PDB entry 8DBQ | electron microscopy, 4.00 A resolution | chains B and D of the 22 polymer chains in the assembly

Chain B:
Protein: ATP synthase subunit alpha
From: Escherichia coli
Notes: EC 7.1.2.2
UniProt: A0A7U9G3U3 (A0A7U9G3U3_ECOLX); residue numbers follow UniProt; this construct covers 2-513
Sequence (512 residues; each row starts with the number of its first residue):
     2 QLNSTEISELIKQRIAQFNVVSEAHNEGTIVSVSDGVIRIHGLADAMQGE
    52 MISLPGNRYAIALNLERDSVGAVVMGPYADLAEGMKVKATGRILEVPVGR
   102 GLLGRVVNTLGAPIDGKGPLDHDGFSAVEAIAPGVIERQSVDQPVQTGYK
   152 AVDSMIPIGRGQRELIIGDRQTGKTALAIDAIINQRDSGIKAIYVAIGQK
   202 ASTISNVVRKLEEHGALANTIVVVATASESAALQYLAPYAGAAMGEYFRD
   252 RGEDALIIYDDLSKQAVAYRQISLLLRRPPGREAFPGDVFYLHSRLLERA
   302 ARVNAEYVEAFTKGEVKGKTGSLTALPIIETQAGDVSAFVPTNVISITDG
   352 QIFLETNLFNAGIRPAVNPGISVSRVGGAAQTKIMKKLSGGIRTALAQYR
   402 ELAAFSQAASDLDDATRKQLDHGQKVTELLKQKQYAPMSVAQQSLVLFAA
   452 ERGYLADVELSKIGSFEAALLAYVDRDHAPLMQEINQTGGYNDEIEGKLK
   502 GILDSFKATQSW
Differences from the reference sequence: conflict Ala47 (Cys in A0A7U9G3U3), Ala90 (Cys in A0A7U9G3U3), Ala193 (Cys in A0A7U9G3U3), Ala243 (Cys in A0A7U9G3U3), Ala409 (Phe in A0A7U9G3U3)
Ion coordination: Mg2+: Thr176 (together with ATP)
Small-molecule neighbours:
  - ATP (adenosine-5'-triphosphate), molecule 1: Tyr150, Asp170, Arg171, Gln172, Thr173, Gly174, Lys175, Thr176, Ala177, Gln200, Phe360, Arg365, Gln433, Lys434, Gln435
  - ATP, molecule 2: Ile346, Ser347, Val374, Arg376

Chain D:
Protein: ATP synthase subunit beta
From: Escherichia coli
Notes: EC 7.1.2.2
UniProt: A0A192CEZ8 (A0A192CEZ8_ECOLX); residues 0-459 here correspond to UniProt positions 1-460 (UniProt number = residue number + 1)
Sequence (460 residues; each row starts with the number of its first residue; numbering starts at 0):
     0 MATGKIVQVIGAVVDVEFPQDAVPRVYDALEVQNGNERLVLEVQQQLGGG
    50 IVRTIAMGSSDGLRRGLDVKDLEHPIEVPVGKATLGRIMNVLGEPVDMKG
   100 EIGEEERWAIHRAAPSYEELSNSQELLETGIKVIDLMAPFAKGGKVGLFG
   150 GAGVGKTVNMMELIRNIAIEHSGYSVFAGVGERTREGNDFYHEMTDSNVI
   200 DKVSLVYGQMNEPPGNRLRVALTGLTMAEKFRDEGRDVLLFVDNIYRYTL
   250 AGTEVSALLGRMPSAVGYQPTLAEEMGVLQERITSTKTGSITSVQAVYVP
   300 ADDLTDPSPATTFAHLDATVVLSRQIASLGIYPAVDPLDSTSRQLDPLVV
   350 GQEHYDTARGVQSILQRYQELKDIIAILGMDELSEEDKLVVARARKIQRF
   400 LSQPFFVAEVFTGSPGKYVSLKDTIRGFKGIMEGEYDHLPEQAFYMVGSI
   450 EEAVEKAKKL
Differences from the reference sequence: conflict Ala137 (Cys138 in A0A192CEZ8)
Small-molecule neighbours: ADP (adenosine-5'-diphosphate): Gly150, Ala151, Gly152, Val153, Gly154, Lys155, Thr156, Val157, Tyr331, Phe404, Ala407, Phe410

How chain B and chain D interact:
Pairs across the interface (46; chain B residue first):
  Ser33(B) - Gln45(D)  hydrogen bond (side chain-backbone)
  Val34(B) - Gln44(D)
  Val34(B) - Gln45(D)  hydrogen bond (backbone-backbone)
  Asp36(B) - Arg260(D)  salt bridge
  Tyr79(B) - Tyr26(D)
  Ala80(B) - Arg24(D)
  Ala80(B) - Val25(D)  hydrogen bond (backbone-backbone)
  Asp81(B) - Arg24(D)  salt bridge
  Leu82(B) - Arg24(D)
  Leu82(B) - Gln45(D)  hydrogen bond (backbone-side chain)
  Ala83(B) - Val22(D)
  Ala83(B) - Gln45(D)
  Glu84(B) - Gln19(D)
  Glu84(B) - Gln45(D)  hydrogen bond (backbone-side chain)
  Glu84(B) - Leu46(D)
  Glu84(B) - Gly49(D)
  Ile115(B) - Tyr116(D)  hydrophobic
  Arg171(B) - Phe312(D)
  Gln172(B) - Arg342(D)
  Lys201(B) - Glu280(D)
  Lys201(B) - Ala313(D)
  Lys201(B) - His314(D)
  Ala202(B) - Leu119(D)  hydrophobic
  Ala202(B) - Glu280(D)  hydrogen bond (backbone-side chain)
  Asn207(B) - Gln123(D)
  Arg210(B) - Asn121(D)
  Ala228(B) - Gly276(D)
  Ala228(B) - Glu280(D)
  Ser229(B) - Ala113(D)
  Ser229(B) - Glu280(D)
  Ser231(B) - Glu273(D)
  Ala232(B) - Glu273(D)
  Arg271(B) - Ser263(D)  hydrogen bond
  Gln272(B) - Pro269(D)
  Gln272(B) - Thr270(D)
  Gln272(B) - Glu273(D)  hydrogen bond
  Leu275(B) - Met261(D)
  Leu275(B) - Pro262(D)
  Leu275(B) - Ser263(D)
  Leu276(B) - Arg260(D)
  Arg278(B) - Met261(D)
  Pro281(B) - Met261(D)
  Ala285(B) - Ala264(D)
  Gln333(B) - Thr304(D)
  Gln333(B) - Ala309(D)
  Tyr436(B) - Leu347(D)  hydrophobic
Interface residues without a listed pair, chain B (41 interface residues in all): Val32, Ser35, Asp116, Gln200, Ser203, Ser206, Thr227, Glu230, Val268, Arg279, Ala334, Gln435
Interface residues without a listed pair, chain D (40 interface residues in all): Gly47, Gly48, Glu117, Ser120, Ser122, Gly259, Ala272, Val277, Leu303

In short:
41 residues of chain B and 40 residues of chain D are in contact; the contacts include 8 hydrogen bonds and 2
salt bridges. Polar pairs include Asp36(B)-Arg260(D), Asp81(B)-Arg24(D) and Ser33(B)-Gln45(D). Bound to chain
B: ATP. Chain D binds ADP.
Chain B is ATP synthase subunit alpha and chain D is ATP synthase subunit beta, both from Escherichia coli;
the structure, E. coli ATP synthase imaged in 10mM MgATP State1 "half-up" Fo classified, was determined by
electron microscopy, deposited together with 8DBP, 8DBR, 8DBS, 8DBT, 8DBU, 8DBV and 8DBW.
